PDB entry 8Z6F | electron microscopy, 3.08 A resolution | chains A and B of the 4 polymer chains in the assembly

== Chain A ==
Protein: Polycystin-1
Source organism: Homo sapiens
UniProt: P98161 (PKD1_HUMAN); residues 3052-4303 here = UniProt positions 3052-4303
Amino-acid sequence (1261 residues; numbered 3043 to 4303; the number before each row is that of its first residue):
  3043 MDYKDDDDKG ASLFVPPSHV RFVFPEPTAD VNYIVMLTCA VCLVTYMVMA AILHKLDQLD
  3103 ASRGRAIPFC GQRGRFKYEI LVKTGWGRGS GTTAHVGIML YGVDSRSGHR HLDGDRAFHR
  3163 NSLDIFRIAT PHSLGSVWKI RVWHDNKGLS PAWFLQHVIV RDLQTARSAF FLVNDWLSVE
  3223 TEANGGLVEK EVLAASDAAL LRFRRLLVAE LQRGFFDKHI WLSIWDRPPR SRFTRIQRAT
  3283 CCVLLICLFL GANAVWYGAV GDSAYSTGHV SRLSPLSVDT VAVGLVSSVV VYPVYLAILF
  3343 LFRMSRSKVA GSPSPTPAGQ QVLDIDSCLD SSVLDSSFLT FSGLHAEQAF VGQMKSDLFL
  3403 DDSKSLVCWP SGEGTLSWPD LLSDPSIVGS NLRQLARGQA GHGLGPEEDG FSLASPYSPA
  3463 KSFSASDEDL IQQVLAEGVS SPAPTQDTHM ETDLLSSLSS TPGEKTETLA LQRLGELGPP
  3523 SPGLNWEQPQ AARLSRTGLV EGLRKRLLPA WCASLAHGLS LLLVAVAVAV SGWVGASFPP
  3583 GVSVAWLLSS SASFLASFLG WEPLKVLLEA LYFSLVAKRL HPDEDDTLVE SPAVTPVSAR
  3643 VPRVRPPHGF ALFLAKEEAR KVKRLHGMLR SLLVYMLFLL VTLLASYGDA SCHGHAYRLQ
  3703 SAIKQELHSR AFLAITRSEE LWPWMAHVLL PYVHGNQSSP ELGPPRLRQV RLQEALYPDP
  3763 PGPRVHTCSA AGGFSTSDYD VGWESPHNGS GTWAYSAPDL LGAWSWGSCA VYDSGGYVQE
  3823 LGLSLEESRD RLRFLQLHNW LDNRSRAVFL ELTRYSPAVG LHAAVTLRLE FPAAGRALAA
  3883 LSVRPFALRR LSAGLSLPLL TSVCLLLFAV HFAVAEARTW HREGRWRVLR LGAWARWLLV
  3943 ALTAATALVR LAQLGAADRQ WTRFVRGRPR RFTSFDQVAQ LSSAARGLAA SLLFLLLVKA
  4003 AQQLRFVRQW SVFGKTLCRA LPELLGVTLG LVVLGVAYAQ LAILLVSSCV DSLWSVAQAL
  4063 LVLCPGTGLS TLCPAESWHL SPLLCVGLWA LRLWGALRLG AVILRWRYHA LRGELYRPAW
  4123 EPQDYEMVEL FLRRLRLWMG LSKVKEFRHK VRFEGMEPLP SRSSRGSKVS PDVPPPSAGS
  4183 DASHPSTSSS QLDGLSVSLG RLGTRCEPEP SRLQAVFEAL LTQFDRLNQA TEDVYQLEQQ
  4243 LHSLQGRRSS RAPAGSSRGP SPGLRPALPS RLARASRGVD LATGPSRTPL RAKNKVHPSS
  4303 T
Disordered / not traced: 3043-3064, 3107-3116, 3230-3242, 3343-3555, 3611-3654, 3761-3769, 4121-4303
Cystine bridges: Cys3770-Cys3811, Cys4066-Cys4087
Construct notes: initiating methionine (3043); expression tag (3044-3051)
Small-molecule neighbours: 57606-15-2 (A1D75; [(2R)-2-hexadecanoyloxy-3-[oxidanyl-[(2R,3R,5S,6R)-2,3,5,6-tetrakis(oxidanyl)-4-phosphonooxy-cyclohexyl]oxy-phosphoryl]oxy-propyl] hexadecanoate): Arg3932, Ser3993, Phe3996, Val4000, Gln4004, Arg4007, Gly4016, Lys4017, Leu4019, Cys4020, Arg4021, Leu4023, Leu4027, Thr4030
Curated features (UniProtKB/Swiss-Prot):
  - modified residue: Ser4166 (Phosphoserine)
  - glycosylation (N-linked (GlcNAc...) asparagine): Asn3738, Asn3790, Asn3845

== Chain B ==
Protein: Polycystin-2
Source organism: Homo sapiens
UniProt: Q13563 (PKD2_HUMAN); numbering as in UniProt (aligned over 1-968)
Amino-acid sequence (1007 residues; row label = number of the first residue in the row; numbers below 1 keep their minus sign (Met-38 is residue -38)):
   -38 MGASSAWSHP QFEKGGGSGG GSGGSAWSHP QFEKGSAAAM VNSSRVQPQQ PGDAKRPPAP
    22 RAPDPGRLMA GCAAVGASLA APGGLCEQRG LEIEMQRIRQ AAARDPPAGA AASPSPPLSS
    82 CSRQAWSRDN PGFEAEEEEE EVEGEEGGMV VEMDVEWRPG SRRSAASSAV SSVGARSRGL
   142 GGYHGAGHPS GRRRRREDQG PPCPSPVGGG DPLHRHLPLE GQPPRVAWAE RLVRGLRGLW
   202 GTRLMEESST NREKYLKSVL RELVTYLLFL IVLCILTYGM MSSNVYYYTR MMSQLFLDTP
   262 VSKTEKTNFK TLSSMEDFWK FTEGSLLDGL YWKMQPSNQT EADNRSFIFY ENLLLGVPRI
   322 RQLRVRNGSC SIPQDLRDEI KECYDVYSVS SEDRAPFGPR NGTAWIYTSE KDLNGSSHWG
   382 IIATYSGAGY YLDLSRTREE TAAQVASLKK NVWLDRGTRA TFIDFSVYNA NINLFCVVRL
   442 LVEFPATGGV IPSWQFQPLK LIRYVTTFDF FLAACEIIFC FFIFYYVVEE ILEIRIHKLH
   502 YFRSFWNCLD VVIVVLSVVA IGINIYRTSN VEVLLQFLED QNTFPNFEHL AYWQIQFNNI
   562 AAVTVFFVWI KLFKFINFNR TMSQLSTTMS RCAKDLFGFA IMFFIIFLAY AQLAYLVFGT
   622 QVDDFSTFQE CIFTQFRIIL GDINFAEIEE ANRVLGPIYF TTFVFFMFFI LLNMFLAIIN
   682 DTYSEVKSDL AQQKAEMELS DLIRKGYHKA LVKLKLKKNT VDDISESLRQ GGGKLNFDEL
   742 RQDLKGKGHT DAEIEAIFTK YDQDGDQELT EHEHQQMRDD LEKEREDLDL DHSSLPRPMS
   802 SRSFPRSLDD SEEDDDEDSG HSSRRRGSIS SGVSYEEFQV LVRRVDRMEH SIGSIVSKID
   862 AVIVKLEIME RAKLKRREVL GRLLDGVAED ERLGRDSEIH REQMERLVRE ELERWESDDA
   922 ASQISHGLGT PVGLNGQPRP RSSRPSSSQS TEGMEGAGGN GSSNVHV
Disordered / not traced: -38 to 218, 296-302, 698-968
Cystine bridges: Cys331-Cys344
Construct notes: initiating methionine (-38); expression tag (-37 to -4); linker (-3 to 0)
Small-molecule neighbours: 57606-15-2 (A1D75; [(2R)-2-hexadecanoyloxy-3-[oxidanyl-[(2R,3R,5S,6R)-2,3,5,6-tetrakis(oxidanyl)-4-phosphonooxy-cyclohexyl]oxy-phosphoryl]oxy-propyl] hexadecanoate): Met603, Ile607, Tyr611, Thr662, Thr663, Phe666, Phe667, Ile671
Curated features (UniProtKB/Swiss-Prot):
  - region: Arg803 to His822 (Linker), Asp810 to Gly821 (Important for interaction with PACS1 and PACS2)
  - motif: Leu641 to Asp643 (Selectivity filter)
  - binding site (cholesterol): Gln557
  - binding site (Ca(2+)): Leu641, Asp763, Asp765, Asp767, Glu769, Glu774
  - modified residue: Ser76 (Phosphoserine), Ser80 (Phosphoserine), Arg137 (Omega-N-methylarginine), Ser801 (Phosphoserine), Ser808 (Phosphoserine), Ser812 (Phosphoserine), Ser829 (Phosphoserine)
  - glycosylation (N-linked (GlcNAc...) asparagine): Asn299, Asn305, Asn328 (complex), Asn362, Asn375

== How chain A and chain B interact ==
Pairs across the interface (100):
  Pro3069(A) - Val350(B)
  Pro3069(A) - Ser351(B)
  Thr3070(A) - Ser349(B)
  Thr3070(A) - Ser351(B)  hydrogen bond
  Tyr3689(A) - Gln613(B)  hydrogen bond
  Tyr3689(A) - Leu617(B)
  Ala3692(A) - Tyr616(B)
  His3695(A) - Tyr616(B)  hydrogen bond (side chain-backbone)
  His3695(A) - Leu617(B)
  His3695(A) - Gly620(B)
  His3695(A) - Thr621(B)
  Ala3698(A) - Thr621(B)
  Tyr3699(A) - Gly620(B)
  Tyr3699(A) - Thr621(B)
  Tyr3699(A) - Asp624(B)  hydrogen bond
  Tyr3699(A) - Ser627(B)
  Arg3700(A) - Ile383(B)
  Arg3700(A) - Pro446(B)
  Arg3700(A) - Thr448(B)
  Leu3701(A) - Thr448(B)
  Gln3702(A) - Thr621(B)  hydrogen bond (side chain-backbone)
  Ala3704(A) - Thr448(B)
  Ala3704(A) - Gly449(B)
  Gln3707(A) - Gly450(B)
  Ser3741(A) - Glu343(B)  hydrogen bond
  Ser3741(A) - Arg417(B)
  Pro3742(A) - Ile341(B)  hydrophobic
  Leu3744(A) - Leu337(B)  hydrophobic
  Leu3744(A) - Glu340(B)
  Trp3808(A) - Arg654(B)
  Tyr3857(A) - Pro334(B)
  Tyr3857(A) - Ile341(B)  hydrophobic
  Ala3860(A) - Tyr345(B)
  Ala3860(A) - Asp346(B)
  Ala3860(A) - Ala447(B)  hydrophobic
  Val3861(A) - Thr448(B)
  Trp3963(A) - Asp336(B)  hydrogen bond
  Trp3963(A) - Leu337(B)  hydrophobic
  Arg3970(A) - Asp336(B)  hydrogen bond (side chain-backbone)
  Arg3988(A) - Leu617(B)  hydrogen bond (side chain-backbone)
  Arg3988(A) - Thr621(B)
  Ala3992(A) - Gln613(B)
  Ala3992(A) - Leu614(B)  hydrophobic
  Ala3992(A) - Leu617(B)  hydrophobic
  Leu3995(A) - Gln613(B)
  Phe3996(A) - Ala610(B)
  Phe3996(A) - Tyr611(B)  hydrophobic
  Phe3996(A) - Gln613(B)
  Phe3996(A) - Leu614(B)  hydrophobic
  Leu3999(A) - Ile606(B)
  Leu3999(A) - Ala610(B)  hydrophobic
  Ala4003(A) - Met603(B)
  Ala4003(A) - Ile606(B)  hydrophobic
  Leu4006(A) - Ile602(B)  hydrophobic
  Trp4012(A) - Phe598(B)  hydrophobic
  Trp4012(A) - Gly599(B)
  Phe4015(A) - Phe600(B)  hydrophobic
  Phe4015(A) - Met603(B)  hydrophobic
  Phe4015(A) - Met675(B)  hydrophobic
  Phe4015(A) - Ile679(B)  hydrophobic
  Leu4019(A) - Ile671(B)  hydrophobic
  Leu4026(A) - Phe670(B)  hydrophobic
  Leu4026(A) - Ile671(B)  hydrophobic
  Thr4030(A) - Phe666(B)
  Thr4030(A) - Phe670(B)
  Cys4066(A) - Phe646(B)  hydrophobic
  Pro4067(A) - Gly642(B)
  Pro4067(A) - Ile644(B)
  Pro4067(A) - Asn645(B)
  Pro4067(A) - Phe646(B)
  Gly4068(A) - Ile644(B)
  Gly4068(A) - Asn645(B)  hydrogen bond (backbone-side chain)
  Ser4083(A) - Phe646(B)
  Ser4083(A) - Glu650(B)  hydrogen bond
  Ser4083(A) - Pro658(B)
  Leu4090(A) - Thr662(B)
  Leu4090(A) - Val665(B)  hydrophobic
  Trp4091(A) - Gly642(B)
  Arg4094(A) - Phe669(B)
  Leu4099(A) - Phe669(B)
  Leu4099(A) - Phe670(B)
  Leu4099(A) - Asn674(B)  hydrogen bond (backbone-side chain)
  Arg4100(A) - Leu673(B)
  Arg4100(A) - Asn674(B)
  Arg4100(A) - Leu677(B)
  Gly4102(A) - Phe670(B)
  Gly4102(A) - Asn674(B)
  Ala4103(A) - Asn674(B)
  Ala4103(A) - Leu677(B)  hydrophobic
  Leu4106(A) - Asn674(B)
  Leu4106(A) - Ala678(B)
  Arg4107(A) - Ala678(B)
  Arg4107(A) - Asn681(B)
  Tyr4110(A) - Met675(B)  hydrophobic
  Tyr4110(A) - Ala678(B)
  Tyr4110(A) - Ile679(B)
  Tyr4110(A) - Asp682(B)
  His4111(A) - Asp682(B)  salt bridge
  Arg4114(A) - Asp682(B)  salt bridge
  Arg4114(A) - Glu686(B)  salt bridge
Other interface residues (no listed pair), chain A (62 interface residues in all): Ser3688, His3697, Glu3743, Gly3745, Pro3859, Val3967, Ser3993, Thr4018, Val4029, Leu4033, Pro4084, Leu4086, Cys4087
Other interface residues (no listed pair), chain B (67 interface residues in all): Ser332, Ile333, Cys344, Val347, Lys595, Asp596, Ile607, Val618, Gln622, Ile639, Phe661

== In short ==
The interface between chain A and chain B involves 62 residues on one side and 67 on the other, with 12
hydrogen bonds and 3 salt bridges. Polar pairs include His4111(A)-Asp682(B), Arg4114(A)-Asp682(B) and
Arg4114(A)-Glu686(B). 57606-15-2 is bound between chain A and chain B.
Chain A is Polycystin-1 and chain B is Polycystin-2, both from Homo sapiens; the structure, Structure of
polycystin-1/polycystin-2 complex with PI(4)P-bound, was determined by electron microscopy.
